PDB entry 7UO9 | electron microscopy, 3.13 A resolution | chains B and C of the 6 polymer chains in the assembly

# Chain B
Name: Non-structural protein 8
Organism: Severe acute respiratory syndrome coronavirus 2
UniProtKB: P0DTD1 (R1AB_SARS2); residues 1-198 here correspond to UniProt positions 3943-4140 (UniProt number = residue number + 3942)
Sequence (198 residues; numbered 1 to 198; the number before each row is that of its first residue):
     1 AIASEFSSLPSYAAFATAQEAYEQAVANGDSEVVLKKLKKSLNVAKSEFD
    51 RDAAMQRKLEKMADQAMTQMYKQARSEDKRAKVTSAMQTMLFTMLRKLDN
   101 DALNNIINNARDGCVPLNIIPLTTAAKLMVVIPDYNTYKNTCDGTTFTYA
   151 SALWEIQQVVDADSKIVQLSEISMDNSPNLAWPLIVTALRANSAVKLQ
Disordered / not traced: 1-5, 196-198
Curated features (UniProtKB/Swiss-Prot):
  - site: Gln198 (Cleavage)

# Chain C
Name: Non-structural protein 7
Organism: Severe acute respiratory syndrome coronavirus 2
UniProtKB: P0DTD1 (R1AB_SARS2); residues 1-83 here correspond to UniProt positions 3860-3942 (UniProt number = residue number + 3859)
Sequence (92 residues; each row starts with the number of its first residue; numbers below 1 keep their minus sign (Val-8 is residue -8)):
    -8 VACTKEVHMSKMSDVKCTSVVLLSVLQQLRVESSSKLWAQCVQLHNDILL
    42 AKDTTEAFEKMVSLLSVLLSMQGAVDINKLCEEMLDNRATLQ
Disordered / not traced: -8 to 0, 74-83
Sequence notes: expression tag (-8 to 0)
Curated features (UniProtKB/Swiss-Prot):
  - site: Gln83 (Cleavage)

# How chain B and chain C interact
Contacting residue pairs (7; chain B residue first):
  Ala162(B) with Ser26(C)
  Asp163(B) with Ser24(C); Ser25(C); Ser26(C), hydrogen bond (side chain-backbone)
  Pro178(B) with Lys27(C), hydrogen bond (backbone-side chain)
  Leu180(B) with Lys27(C), hydrogen bond (backbone-side chain)
  Ala181(B) with Ser26(C)
Also at the interface, not in a pair above, chain B (7 interface residues in all): Asn179, Trp182

# In short
7 residues of chain B and 4 residues of chain C are in contact; the contacts include 3 hydrogen bonds. Among
the polar pairs are Asp163(B)-Ser26(C), Pro178(B)-Lys27(C) and Leu180(B)-Lys27(C).
Chain B is Non-structural protein 8 and chain C is Non-structural protein 7, both from Severe acute
respiratory syndrome coronavirus 2; the structure, SARS-CoV-2 replication-transcription complex bound to UTP,
in a pre-catalytic state, was determined by electron microscopy, deposited together with 7UO4, 7UO7 and 7UOE.
